Entry 6SMN (X-ray diffraction, 1.63 A resolution); this record covers chains A and B of the 4 polymer chains in the assembly.

# Chain A (and B)
Molecule: Serine hydroxymethyltransferase 2, mitochondrial
From: Arabidopsis thaliana
Notes: EC 2.1.2.1; chain B of this document is another copy of the same molecule, construct and numbering; everything in this record applies to it too
UniProt: Q94C74 (GLYM2_ARATH); residue numbers follow UniProt; this construct covers 41-517
Amino-acid sequence (480 residues; each row starts with the number of its first residue):
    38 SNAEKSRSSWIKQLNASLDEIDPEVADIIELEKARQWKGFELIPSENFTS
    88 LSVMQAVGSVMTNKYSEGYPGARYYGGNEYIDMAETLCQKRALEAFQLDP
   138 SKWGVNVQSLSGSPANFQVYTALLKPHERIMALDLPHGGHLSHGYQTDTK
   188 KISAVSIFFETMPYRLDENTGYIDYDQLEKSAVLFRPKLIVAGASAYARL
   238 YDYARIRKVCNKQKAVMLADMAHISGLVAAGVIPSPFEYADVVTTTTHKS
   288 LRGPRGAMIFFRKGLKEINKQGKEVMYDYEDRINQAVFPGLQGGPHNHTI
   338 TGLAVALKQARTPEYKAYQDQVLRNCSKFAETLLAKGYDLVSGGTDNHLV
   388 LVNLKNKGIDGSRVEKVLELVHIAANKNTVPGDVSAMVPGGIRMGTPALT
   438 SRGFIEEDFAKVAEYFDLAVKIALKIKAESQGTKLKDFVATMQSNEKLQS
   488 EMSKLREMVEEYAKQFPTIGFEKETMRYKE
Disordered / not traced: 38-42
Sequence notes: expression tag (38-40)
Swiss-Prot annotation at these positions:
  - binding site (L-serine): Ser82, Glu104, Tyr112, His260, Lys286, Arg430
  - binding site (pemetrexed): Ser82, Tyr102, Glu104, Tyr112, Ser148 to Ser150, His177, Ser232, His260, Gly331, Arg430
  - binding site (methotrexate): Glu104, Thr184 to Thr186, Lys414
  - modified residue: Lys286 (N6-(pyridoxal phosphate)lysine)
Residues lining bound ligands:
  - methotrexate (MTX), molecule 1: Glu104, Tyr111, Phe325, Pro326
  - methotrexate (MTX), molecule 2: Leu172, Leu178, Tyr182, Thr184, Asp185, Thr186, Ile189, Asn413, Lys414, Ala423
  - pyridoxyl-serine-5-monophosphate (PLS; [3-hydroxy-2-methyl-5-phosphonooxymethyl-pyridin-4-ylmethyl]-serine), molecule 1: Ser82, Ser148, Gly149, Ser150, Pro151, Asn153, His177, Ser179, His180, Ala231, Ser232, Asp257, Ala259, His260, Thr283, His285, Lys286, Arg430
  - pyridoxyl-serine-5-monophosphate (PLS), molecule 2: Tyr102, Glu104, Tyr112, Gly330, Gly331
Reported in the primary citation:
  - binding site for methotrexate: Glu104, Tyr111, Tyr182, Thr184 to Thr186, Ile189, Arg223, Lys414, Thr416, Ala423

# Chain A / chain B interface
Residue-residue contacts (212):
  Ser43(A) - Ala354(B)
  Arg44(A) - Gly440(B)  hydrogen bond (side chain-backbone)
  Arg44(A) - Ile442(B)
  Ser46(A) - Glu351(B)
  Trp47(A) - Arg289(B)
  Trp47(A) - Glu351(B)
  Trp47(A) - Ala354(B)
  Trp47(A) - Tyr355(B)  hydrophobic
  Trp47(A) - Thr437(B)
  Trp47(A) - Ser438(B)  hydrogen bond (side chain-backbone)
  Ile48(A) - Ser438(B)
  Ile48(A) - Arg439(B)
  Ile48(A) - Pro504(B)  hydrophobic
  Leu51(A) - Ser87(B)
  Leu51(A) - Leu88(B)  hydrogen bond (backbone-backbone)
  Leu51(A) - Arg289(B)
  Leu51(A) - Ser438(B)
  Leu51(A) - Ile506(B)  hydrophobic
  Asn52(A) - Leu88(B)
  Asn52(A) - Thr505(B)  hydrogen bond (side chain-backbone)
  Asn52(A) - Ile506(B)
  Asn52(A) - Gly507(B)  hydrogen bond (side chain-backbone)
  Asn52(A) - Phe508(B)
  Ala53(A) - Leu88(B)
  Ala53(A) - Ser89(B)
  Ser54(A) - Gln92(B)
  Leu55(A) - Ser89(B)
  Leu55(A) - Gln92(B)  hydrogen bond (backbone-side chain)
  Leu55(A) - Val342(B)  hydrophobic
  Ile58(A) - Ser89(B)
  Ile58(A) - Lys345(B)
  Asp59(A) - Arg128(B)  salt bridge
  Asp59(A) - Val342(B)
  Asp59(A) - Lys345(B)
  Glu61(A) - Leu124(B)
  Glu61(A) - Arg128(B)  salt bridge
  Val62(A) - Leu124(B)  hydrophobic
  Val62(A) - Arg128(B)
  Val62(A) - Thr338(B)
  Val62(A) - Val342(B)  hydrophobic
  Ile65(A) - Tyr117(B)
  Ile65(A) - Met120(B)  hydrophobic
  Ile66(A) - Ser96(B)
  Leu68(A) - Tyr117(B)
  Glu69(A) - Met98(B)
  Glu69(A) - Tyr117(B)
  Glu69(A) - Ile118(B)
  Lys70(A) - Val97(B)
  Arg72(A) - Lys101(B)
  Arg72(A) - Gly114(B)  hydrogen bond (side chain-backbone)
  Arg72(A) - Tyr117(B)
  Gln73(A) - Val97(B)  hydrogen bond (side chain-backbone)
  Gln73(A) - Asn100(B)  hydrogen bond
  Glu78(A) - Lys101(B)  salt bridge
  Ile80(A) - Lys101(B)
  Ile80(A) - Tyr112(B)  hydrophobic
  Ile80(A) - Gly113(B)
  Ser82(A) - Tyr102(B)
  Glu83(A) - Asn100(B)
  Glu83(A) - Lys101(B)  salt bridge
  Glu83(A) - Tyr102(B)  hydrogen bond (side chain-backbone)
  Asn84(A) - Asn100(B)
  Phe85(A) - Asn100(B)
  Thr86(A) - Thr99(B)
  Thr86(A) - Asn100(B)  hydrogen bond (backbone-side chain)
  Ser87(A) - Leu51(B)
  Leu88(A) - Leu51(B)  hydrogen bond (backbone-backbone)
  Leu88(A) - Asn52(B)
  Leu88(A) - Ala53(B)
  Ser89(A) - Ala53(B)
  Ser89(A) - Leu55(B)
  Ser89(A) - Ile58(B)
  Met91(A) - Gly95(B)
  Met91(A) - Ser96(B)
  Met91(A) - Val97(B)
  Gln92(A) - Ser54(B)
  Gln92(A) - Leu55(B)  hydrogen bond (side chain-backbone)
  Val94(A) - Val94(B)
  Val94(A) - His335(B)
  Gly95(A) - Met91(B)
  Gly95(A) - Gly95(B)
  Ser96(A) - Ile66(B)
  Ser96(A) - Met91(B)
  Val97(A) - Lys70(B)
  Val97(A) - Gln73(B)  hydrogen bond (backbone-side chain)
  Val97(A) - Met91(B)
  Val97(A) - Phe508(B)  hydrophobic
  Met98(A) - Glu69(B)
  Thr99(A) - Thr86(B)
  Thr99(A) - Arg292(B)  hydrogen bond (backbone-side chain)
  Asn100(A) - Gln73(B)  hydrogen bond
  Asn100(A) - Glu83(B)
  Asn100(A) - Asn84(B)
  Asn100(A) - Phe85(B)
  Asn100(A) - Thr86(B)  hydrogen bond (side chain-backbone)
  Lys101(A) - Arg72(B)
  Lys101(A) - Glu78(B)
  Lys101(A) - Ile80(B)
  Lys101(A) - Glu83(B)  salt bridge
  Lys101(A) - Arg292(B)  hydrogen bond (backbone-side chain)
  Tyr102(A) - Ser82(B)
  Tyr102(A) - Glu83(B)  hydrogen bond (backbone-side chain)
  Tyr102(A) - His285(B)  hydrogen bond
  Tyr102(A) - Lys286(B)  hydrogen bond
  Tyr102(A) - Arg292(B)
  Tyr111(A) - Lys414(B)
  Tyr112(A) - Ile80(B)  hydrophobic
  Tyr112(A) - Arg430(B)
  Gly113(A) - Ile80(B)
  Gly113(A) - Glu402(B)
  Gly113(A) - Glu406(B)
  Gly113(A) - Ala412(B)  hydrogen bond (backbone-backbone)
  Gly114(A) - Arg72(B)  hydrogen bond (backbone-side chain)
  Gly114(A) - Glu406(B)  hydrogen bond (backbone-side chain)
  Tyr117(A) - Ile65(B)
  Tyr117(A) - Leu68(B)
  Tyr117(A) - Glu69(B)
  Tyr117(A) - Arg72(B)
  Ile118(A) - Glu69(B)
  Met120(A) - Ile65(B)  hydrophobic
  Leu124(A) - Glu61(B)
  Leu124(A) - Val62(B)  hydrophobic
  Arg128(A) - Asp59(B)  salt bridge
  Arg128(A) - Glu61(B)  salt bridge
  Arg128(A) - Val62(B)
  Leu147(A) - Leu147(B)  hydrophobic
  Leu147(A) - Ser148(B)
  Leu147(A) - His333(B)
  Ser148(A) - Leu147(B)
  Ser148(A) - His333(B)  hydrogen bond
  Ser150(A) - Leu328(B)
  Ser150(A) - Gln329(B)
  Ser150(A) - Gly330(B)  hydrogen bond (side chain-backbone)
  Phe154(A) - Phe195(B)  hydrophobic
  Thr158(A) - Ala191(B)
  Thr158(A) - Phe195(B)
  Pro163(A) - Ile194(B)  hydrophobic
  Pro163(A) - Phe195(B)  hydrophobic
  His164(A) - His164(B)  hydrogen bond
  Leu178(A) - Pro326(B)  hydrophobic
  Lys187(A) - Gln322(B)  hydrogen bond
  Ile189(A) - Pro326(B)  hydrophobic
  Ile189(A) - Gly327(B)
  Ser190(A) - Gly327(B)
  Ala191(A) - Gly327(B)  hydrogen bond (backbone-backbone)
  Ala191(A) - Leu328(B)  hydrophobic
  Ile194(A) - Pro163(B)  hydrophobic
  Phe195(A) - Phe154(B)  hydrophobic
  Phe195(A) - Thr158(B)
  Phe195(A) - Pro163(B)  hydrophobic
  Phe195(A) - Phe195(B)  hydrophobic
  Phe195(A) - Phe196(B)  hydrophobic
  Phe196(A) - Phe195(B)  hydrophobic
  His285(A) - Tyr102(B)  hydrogen bond
  Lys286(A) - Tyr102(B)  hydrogen bond
  Arg289(A) - Trp47(B)
  Arg289(A) - Leu51(B)
  Arg292(A) - Thr99(B)  hydrogen bond (side chain-backbone)
  Arg292(A) - Lys101(B)  hydrogen bond (side chain-backbone)
  Arg292(A) - Tyr102(B)
  Arg292(A) - Pro332(B)
  Arg292(A) - His333(B)
  Arg292(A) - His335(B)
  Gln322(A) - Lys187(B)
  Pro326(A) - Leu178(B)  hydrophobic
  Pro326(A) - Ile189(B)  hydrophobic
  Gly327(A) - Ile189(B)
  Gly327(A) - Ser190(B)
  Gly327(A) - Ala191(B)  hydrogen bond (backbone-backbone)
  Leu328(A) - Ser150(B)
  Leu328(A) - Ala191(B)  hydrophobic
  Gln329(A) - Ser150(B)
  Gly330(A) - Ser150(B)  hydrogen bond (backbone-side chain)
  Pro332(A) - Arg292(B)
  His333(A) - Leu147(B)
  His333(A) - Ser148(B)  hydrogen bond
  His333(A) - Arg292(B)
  His335(A) - Val94(B)
  His335(A) - Arg292(B)
  Thr338(A) - Val62(B)
  Val342(A) - Leu55(B)  hydrophobic
  Val342(A) - Asp59(B)
  Val342(A) - Val62(B)  hydrophobic
  Lys345(A) - Ile58(B)
  Lys345(A) - Asp59(B)
  Gln346(A) - Gln50(B)  hydrogen bond (side chain-backbone)
  Gln346(A) - Ile58(B)
  Glu351(A) - Ser46(B)
  Glu351(A) - Trp47(B)
  Glu351(A) - Gln50(B)  hydrogen bond
  Ala354(A) - Ser43(B)
  Ala354(A) - Trp47(B)
  Tyr355(A) - Trp47(B)  hydrophobic
  Glu402(A) - Gly113(B)
  Glu406(A) - Gly113(B)
  Glu406(A) - Gly114(B)  hydrogen bond (side chain-backbone)
  Ala412(A) - Tyr112(B)
  Ala412(A) - Gly113(B)  hydrogen bond (backbone-backbone)
  Asn413(A) - Tyr111(B)
  Arg430(A) - Tyr112(B)
  Thr437(A) - Trp47(B)
  Ser438(A) - Trp47(B)  hydrogen bond (backbone-side chain)
  Ser438(A) - Leu51(B)
  Gly440(A) - Arg44(B)  hydrogen bond (backbone-side chain)
  Ile442(A) - Arg44(B)
  Pro504(A) - Ile48(B)  hydrophobic
  Thr505(A) - Asn52(B)  hydrogen bond (backbone-side chain)
  Ile506(A) - Leu51(B)  hydrophobic
  Ile506(A) - Asn52(B)
  Gly507(A) - Asn52(B)  hydrogen bond (backbone-side chain)
  Phe508(A) - Val97(B)  hydrophobic
  Glu509(A) - Asn52(B)
Other interface residues (no listed pair), chain A (118 interface residues in all): Gln50, Ala93, Glu104, Arg110, Asn115, Ala121, Pro151, His177, Val192, Phe325, Gly331, Ala341, Thr349, Gln358, Ala411, Lys414, Arg439
Other interface residues (no listed pair), chain B (117 interface residues in all): Ala93, Glu104, Arg110, Asn115, Ala121, Pro151, His177, Val192, Phe325, Gly331, Ala341, Gln346, Gln358, Ala411, Asn413, Phe503

# Overview
118 residues of chain A face 117 of chain B across their interface, with 44 hydrogen bonds and 7 salt bridges.
Among the polar pairs are Asp59(A)-Arg128(B), Glu61(A)-Arg128(B) and Glu78(A)-Lys101(B). Ligands of chain A:
pyridoxyl-serine-5-monophosphate and methotrexate. The paper reports a binding site for methotrexate at
Glu104(A), Tyr111(A) and Tyr182(A) among others.
Both chains are Serine hydroxymethyltransferase 2, mitochondrial (Arabidopsis thaliana). Entry 6SMN (A.
thaliana serine hydroxymethyltransferase isoform 2 (AtSHMT2) in complex with methotrexate) was determined by
X-ray diffraction, deposited together with 6SMR and 6SMW.
